PDB entry 8G8B | electron microscopy, 4.30 A resolution (low resolution: residue-level contacts below are approximate; hydrogen-bond / salt-bridge calls are withheld) | chains D and I of the 11 polymer chains in the assembly

# Chain D
Name: Histone H2B
Organism: Xenopus laevis
Reference sequence: P02281 (H2B11_XENLA); residues 1-122 here correspond to UniProt positions 5-126 (UniProt number = residue number + 4)
Chain sequence (122 residues; numbered 1 to 122; the number before each row is that of its first residue):
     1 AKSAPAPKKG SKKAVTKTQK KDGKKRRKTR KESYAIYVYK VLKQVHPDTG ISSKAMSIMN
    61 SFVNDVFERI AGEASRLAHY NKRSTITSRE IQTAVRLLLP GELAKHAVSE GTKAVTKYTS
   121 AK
Disordered / not traced: 1-28
Differences from the reference sequence: variant Thr29 (Ser33 in P02281)
Swiss-Prot annotation at these positions:
  - modified residue: Lys2 (N6-acetyllysine), Lys9 (N6-acetyllysine), Ser11 (Phosphoserine), Lys12 (N6-acetyllysine), Lys17 (N6-acetyllysine)
  - glycosylation: Ser109 (O-linked (GlcNAc) serine)
  - cross-link: Lys117 (Glycyl lysine isopeptide (Lys-Gly) (interchain with G-Cter in ubiquitin))

# Chain I
Molecule: nMatn1 DNA (top strand, 168-MER)
Sequence (186 nucleotides; row label = number of the first residue in the row; numbers below 1 keep their minus sign (DA-73 is residue -73)):
   -73 ACATGCACAC ATGCTAATAT ATGCACACAA TGCACACAGG TTAATATATA CACATACACA
   -13 CACATGCACA CACACGTGCA CACATATATG CACATGCATG CACACACGTA TATGCACACA
    47 CATGCACATG CATGCGCACA TAGTCACACA CATGCACACA TTAGCATATG CATACACATA
   107 CATGCA
Disordered / not traced: -73 to -72, 97-112

# Interface between chain D and chain I
Pairs across the interface (15; chain D residue first):
  Thr29(D) - DA30(I)
  Glu32(D) - DA-45(I)
  Tyr39(D) - DA-53(I)
  Tyr39(D) - DT-52(I)
  Gly50(D) - DA-53(I)
  Ile51(D) - DT-54(I)
  Ile51(D) - DA-53(I)
  Ser52(D) - DT-54(I)
  Ser53(D) - DT-54(I)
  Arg83(D) - DG-34(I)
  Arg83(D) - DT-33(I)
  Ser84(D) - DG-35(I)
  Ser84(D) - DG-34(I)
  Thr85(D) - DG-35(I)
  Thr85(D) - DG-34(I)
Also at the interface, not in a pair above, chain D (13 interface residues in all): Lys54, Lys82, Lys122
Also at the interface, not in a pair above, chain I (9 interface residues in all): DG-42

# Summary
Chain D and chain I form an interface of 13 and 9 residues respectively.
Here chain D is Histone H2B (Xenopus laevis) and chain I is nMatn1 DNA (top strand, 168-MER). Entry 8G8B
(Nucleosome with human nMatn1 sequence in complex with Human Oct4) was determined by electron microscopy
together with 8G87, 8G88, 8G8E and 8G8G from the same study.
